3LI4 - chain A; structure by X-ray diffraction, 1.35 A resolution.

[Chain A]
Protein: Diisopropyl-fluorophosphatase
From: Loligo vulgaris
Notes: EC 3.1.8.2
Reference sequence: Q7SIG4 (DFPA_LOLVU); residue numbers follow UniProt; this construct covers 1-314
Sequence (314 residues; row label = number of the first residue in the row):
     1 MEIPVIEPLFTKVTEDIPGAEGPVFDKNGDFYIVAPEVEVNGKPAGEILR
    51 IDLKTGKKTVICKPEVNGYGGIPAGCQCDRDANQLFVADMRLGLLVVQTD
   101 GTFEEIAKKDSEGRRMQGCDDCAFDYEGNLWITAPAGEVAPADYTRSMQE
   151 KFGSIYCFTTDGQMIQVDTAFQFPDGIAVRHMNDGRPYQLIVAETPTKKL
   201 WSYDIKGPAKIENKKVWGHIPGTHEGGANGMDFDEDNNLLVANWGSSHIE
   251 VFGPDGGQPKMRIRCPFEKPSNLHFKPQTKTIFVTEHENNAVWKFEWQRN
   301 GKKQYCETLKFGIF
Not modelled in the structure: 1-2
Construct notes: engineered mutation Asp120 (Asn in Q7SIG4), Asp175 (Asn in Q7SIG4), Asn229 (Asp in Q7SIG4)
Metal / ion sites: Ca2+ site 1: Glu21, Asp120, Asp175, Asn229; Ca2+ site 2: Asp232, Leu273
Curated features (UniProtKB/Swiss-Prot):
  - active site: His287 (Proton acceptor)
  - binding site (Ca(2+)): Glu21, Asp232, Leu273, His274
  - mutagenesis: Glu21 (E21Q: 100% decrease in activity. Loss of calcium 1 binding), Glu37 (E37Q: 50% decrease in activity), Gln77 (Q77F: 100% decrease in activity; Q77W: No effect on activity; Q77Y: 6% increase in activity), Asp121 (D121F: 100% decrease in activity), Tyr144 (Y144S: 8% increase in activity), Arg146 (R146S: 45% decrease in activity), Met148 (M148A: 26% decrease in activity), Phe173 (F173A: 84% decrease in activity; F173L: 28% decrease in activity; F173S: 68% decrease in activity; F173V: 46% decrease in activity; F173W: 19% decrease in activity; F173Y: 53% decrease in activity), His181 (H181N: 20% decrease in activity), Thr195 (T195A: 60% decrease in activity; T195L: 11% decrease in activity; T195V: 3% decrease in activity), His219 (H219N: 3% increase in activity), His224 (H224N: 14% increase in activity), 10 further mutagenesis entries in UniProt

[Overview]
Glu21, Asp120, Asp175 and Asn229 form the Ca2+ site 1. The Ca2+ site 2 is built by Asp232 and Leu273. From
UniProt: active-site residue His287, 4 Ca2+-binding residues and 22 mutagenesis sites.
Chain A is Diisopropyl-fluorophosphatase (Loligo vulgaris); the structure, Diisopropyl fluorophosphatase
(DFPase), N120D,N175D,D229N mutant, was determined by X-ray diffraction together with 3LI3 and 3LI5 from the
same study.
